Entry 3S34 (X-ray diffraction, 2.20 A resolution); this record covers chains L and H.

# Chain L
Molecule: 1121B Fab light chain
Source organism: Mus musculus, Homo sapiens
Notes: antibody fragment or engineered binder
Sequence (214 residues; each row starts with the number of its first residue):
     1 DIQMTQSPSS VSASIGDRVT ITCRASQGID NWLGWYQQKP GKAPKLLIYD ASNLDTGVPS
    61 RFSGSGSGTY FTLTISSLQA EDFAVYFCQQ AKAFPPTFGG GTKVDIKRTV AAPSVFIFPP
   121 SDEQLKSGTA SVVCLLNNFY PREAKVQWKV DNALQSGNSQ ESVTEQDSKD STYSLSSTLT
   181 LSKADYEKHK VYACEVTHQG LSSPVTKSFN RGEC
Cystine bridges: Cys23-Cys88, Cys134-Cys194

# Chain H
Molecule: 1121B Fab heavy chain
Source organism: Mus musculus, Homo sapiens
Notes: antibody fragment or engineered binder
Sequence (221 residues; numbered 1 to 221; the number before each row is that of its first residue):
     1 EVQLVQSGGG LVKPGGSLRL SCAASGFTFS SYSMNWVRQA PGKGLEWVSS ISSSSSYIYY
    61 ADSVKGRFTI SRDNAKNSLY LQMNSLRAED TAVYYCARVT DAFDIWGQGT MVTVSSASTK
   121 GPSVFPLAPS SKSTSGGTAA LGCLVKDYFP EPVTVSWNSG ALTSGVHTFP AVLQSSGLYS
   181 LSSVVTVPSS SLGTQTYICN VNHKPSNTKV DKRVEPKSCA A
Not modelled in the structure: 131-136, 220-221
Cystine bridges: Cys22-Cys96, Cys143-Cys199

# How chain L and chain H interact
Residue-residue contacts (64):
  Trp32(L) - Asp101(H)
  Tyr36(L) - Ala102(H)
  Tyr36(L) - Phe103(H)  hydrogen bond (side chain-backbone)
  Tyr36(L) - Trp106(H)
  Gln38(L) - Gln39(H)  hydrogen bond
  Gln38(L) - Tyr95(H)  hydrogen bond
  Lys42(L) - Tyr95(H)
  Ala43(L) - Tyr95(H)  hydrophobic
  Ala43(L) - Gly107(H)
  Pro44(L) - Leu45(H)  hydrophobic
  Pro44(L) - Tyr95(H)
  Pro44(L) - Trp106(H)
  Leu46(L) - Ala102(H)  hydrophobic
  Leu46(L) - Phe103(H)
  Leu46(L) - Asp104(H)
  Tyr49(L) - Ala102(H)  hydrophobic
  Asp50(L) - Asp101(H)
  Phe87(L) - Leu45(H)  hydrophobic
  Gln89(L) - Phe103(H)
  Ala91(L) - Asp101(H)
  Phe94(L) - Trp47(H)  hydrophobic
  Phe94(L) - Ser50(H)
  Phe94(L) - Tyr59(H)  hydrophobic
  Pro95(L) - Trp47(H)  hydrophobic
  Pro96(L) - Trp47(H)  hydrophobic
  Phe98(L) - Leu45(H)
  Phe98(L) - Phe103(H)  hydrophobic
  Phe116(L) - Ala140(H)  hydrophobic
  Phe118(L) - Leu127(H)
  Phe118(L) - Ala128(H)
  Phe118(L) - Ala140(H)
  Ser121(L) - Phe125(H)
  Ser121(L) - Pro126(H)
  Glu123(L) - Val124(H)
  Glu123(L) - Phe125(H)
  Glu123(L) - Pro126(H)
  Glu123(L) - Lys212(H)  salt bridge
  Gln124(L) - Phe125(H)
  Gln124(L) - Lys146(H)
  Ser131(L) - Leu144(H)
  Ser131(L) - Lys146(H)
  Val133(L) - Leu127(H)  hydrophobic
  Leu135(L) - Phe169(H)  hydrophobic
  Leu135(L) - Val184(H)  hydrophobic
  Asn137(L) - His167(H)
  Asn137(L) - Thr186(H)
  Asn138(L) - His167(H)  hydrogen bond
  Gln160(L) - Val172(H)
  Gln160(L) - Leu173(H)  hydrogen bond (side chain-backbone)
  Gln160(L) - Gln174(H)
  Glu161(L) - Val172(H)
  Ser162(L) - Phe169(H)
  Ser162(L) - Pro170(H)  hydrogen bond (side chain-backbone)
  Val163(L) - Pro170(H)
  Thr164(L) - Phe169(H)
  Asp167(L) - His167(H)
  Ser174(L) - His167(H)  hydrogen bond
  Ser174(L) - Phe169(H)
  Leu175(L) - Phe169(H)
  Ser176(L) - Phe169(H)
  Glu213(L) - Ser218(H)
  Glu213(L) - Cys219(H)
  Cys214(L) - Ser218(H)
  Cys214(L) - Cys219(H)  disulfide
Also at the interface, not in a pair above, chain L (38 interface residues in all): Asp55
Also at the interface, not in a pair above, chain H (40 interface residues in all): Val37, Gly44, Glu46, Gln108, Pro129, Thr138, Leu141, Thr168, Ser182
Inter-chain disulfides: Cys214(L)-Cys219(H)

# In short
38 residues of chain L and 40 residues of chain H are in contact; the contacts include 1 disulfide bond, 7
hydrogen bonds and 1 salt bridge. Among the polar pairs are Glu123(L)-Lys212(H), Tyr36(L)-Phe103(H) and
Gln38(L)-Gln39(H).
Here chain L is 1121B Fab light chain and chain H is 1121B Fab heavy chain, both from Mus musculus, Homo
sapiens. Entry 3S34 (Structure of the 1121B Fab fragment) was determined by X-ray diffraction together with
3S35, 3S36 and 3S37 from the same study.
